PDB entry 3X13 | X-ray diffraction, 1.80 A resolution | chains A and B of the 3 polymer chains in the assembly

Chain A:
Protein: HLA class I histocompatibility antigen, B-8 alpha chain
Source organism: Homo sapiens
Notes: fragment: HLA-B*08:01 extracellular domain
Reference sequence: P30460 (1B08_HUMAN); residues 1-276 here correspond to UniProt positions 25-300 (UniProt number = residue number + 24)
Amino-acid sequence (276 residues; numbered 1 to 276; the number before each row is that of its first residue):
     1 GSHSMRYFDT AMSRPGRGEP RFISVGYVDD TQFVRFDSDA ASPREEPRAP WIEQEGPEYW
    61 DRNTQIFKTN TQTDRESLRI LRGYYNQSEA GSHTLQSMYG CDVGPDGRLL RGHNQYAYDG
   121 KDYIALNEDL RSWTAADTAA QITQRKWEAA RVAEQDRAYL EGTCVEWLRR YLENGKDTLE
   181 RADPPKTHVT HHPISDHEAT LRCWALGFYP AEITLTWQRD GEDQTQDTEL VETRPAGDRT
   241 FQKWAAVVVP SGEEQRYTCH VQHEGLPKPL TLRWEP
Disulfide bonds: C101-C164, C203-C259
Differences from the reference sequence: engineered mutation I80 (Asn104 in P30460)
Reported in the primary citation:
  - mutagenesis - R82L: abolished binding to KIR3DL1001
  - contacts within the chain: I80-Y84
  - mutagenesis - N80I/R82L/G83R (40.05+/-5.6muM): increased binding to KIR3DL1001
  - mutagenesis - N80I/R82L/G83R: increased signaling in response to KIR3DL1+ NK cells

Chain B:
Protein: Beta-2-microglobulin
Source organism: Homo sapiens
Reference sequence: P61769 (B2MG_HUMAN); residues 1-99 here correspond to UniProt positions 21-119 (UniProt number = residue number + 20)
Amino-acid sequence (99 residues; each row starts with the number of its first residue):
     1 IQRTPKIQVY SRHPAENGKS NFLNCYVSGF HPSDIEVDLL KNGERIEKVE HSDLSFSKDW
    61 SFYLLYYTEF TPTEKDEYAC RVNHVTLSQP KIVKWDRDM
Disulfide bonds: C25-C80
Curated features (UniProtKB/Swiss-Prot):
  - modified residue: Q2 (Pyrrolidone carboxylic acid)
  - glycosylation: I1 (N-linked (Glc) (glycation) isoleucine), K19 (N-linked (Glc) (glycation) lysine), K41 (N-linked (Glc) (glycation) lysine), K48 (N-linked (Glc) (glycation) lysine), K58 (N-linked (Glc) (glycation) lysine), K91 (N-linked (Glc) (glycation) lysine), K94 (N-linked (Glc) (glycation) lysine)

How chain A and chain B interact:
Contacting residue pairs (54):
  F8(A) - S55(B)
  F8(A) - F56(B)
  D9(A) - F56(B)
  T10(A) - F56(B)
  T10(A) - F62(B)
  M12(A) - S33(B)
  V25(A) - L54(B)
  Y27(A) - S55(B)
  Y27(A) - Y63(B)  hydrogen bond
  Q32(A) - D53(B)  hydrogen bond
  R35(A) - D53(B)  salt bridge
  Q96(A) - H31(B)  hydrogen bond
  Q96(A) - F56(B)
  Q96(A) - W60(B)  hydrogen bond (side chain-backbone)
  Q96(A) - F62(B)
  S97(A) - F56(B)
  M98(A) - F56(B)  hydrophobic
  M98(A) - K58(B)
  M98(A) - W60(B)  hydrophobic
  Q115(A) - W60(B)
  Y116(A) - W60(B)
  A117(A) - W60(B)  hydrophobic
  D119(A) - H31(B)
  G120(A) - R3(B)  hydrogen bond (backbone-side chain)
  G120(A) - H31(B)
  G120(A) - W60(B)
  D122(A) - W60(B)  hydrogen bond
  H192(A) - D98(B)  salt bridge
  R202(A) - D98(B)  hydrogen bond (side chain-backbone)
  R202(A) - M99(B)
  W204(A) - D98(B)
  W204(A) - M99(B)
  V231(A) - Q8(B)
  E232(A) - K6(B)  salt bridge
  E232(A) - Q8(B)
  E232(A) - Y26(B)
  E232(A) - S28(B)  hydrogen bond
  T233(A) - Y26(B)
  R234(A) - Q8(B)
  R234(A) - Y10(B)
  R234(A) - Y26(B)
  R234(A) - M99(B)  hydrogen bond (side chain-backbone)
  P235(A) - Y10(B)  hydrogen bond (backbone-side chain)
  P235(A) - N24(B)
  P235(A) - Y26(B)
  A236(A) - R12(B)  hydrogen bond (backbone-side chain)
  A236(A) - N24(B)  hydrogen bond (backbone-side chain)
  G237(A) - R12(B)
  G237(A) - L65(B)
  D238(A) - R12(B)
  Q242(A) - Y10(B)
  Q242(A) - S11(B)  hydrogen bond (side chain-backbone)
  Q242(A) - R12(B)  hydrogen bond (side chain-backbone)
  W244(A) - M99(B)  hydrogen bond (side chain-backbone)
Other interface residues (no listed pair), chain A (34 interface residues in all): I23, E46, T94, L206
Other interface residues (no listed pair), chain B (28 interface residues in all): I1, H13, P14, D34, S57, D59

In short:
Chain A and chain B form an interface of 34 and 28 residues respectively, with 15 hydrogen bonds and 3 salt
bridges. Polar contacts include R35(A)-D53(B), H192(A)-D98(B) and E232(A)-K6(B). From the paper: R82L of chain
A abolishes binding to KIR3DL1001; contacts within the chain involving Y84(A) and I80(A).
Chain A is HLA class I histocompatibility antigen, B-8 alpha chain and chain B is Beta-2-microglobulin, both
from Homo sapiens; the structure, Crystal structure of HLA-B*0801.N80I, was determined by X-ray diffraction
together with 3X11, 3X12 and 3X14 from the same study.
